PDB entry 6QHC | X-ray diffraction, 1.87 A resolution | chain A

Chain A:
Protein: Kallikrein-6
Organism: Homo sapiens
Notes: EC 3.4.21.-
UniProtKB: Q92876 (KLK6_HUMAN); the construct lacks a stretch of the UniProt sequence and is renumbered around it, so the offset changes along the chain: 16-36 = UniProt 22-42; 38-67 = UniProt 43-72; 69-125 = UniProt 73-129; 127-130 = UniProt 130-133; 5 more segments
Amino-acid sequence (223 residues; each row starts with the number of its first residue; note: 10 numbers in that range are skipped by the numbering (no residue carries them; nothing is unmodelled there); a row labelled like 186A-186B holds insertion residues (186A, then the next letters in order)):
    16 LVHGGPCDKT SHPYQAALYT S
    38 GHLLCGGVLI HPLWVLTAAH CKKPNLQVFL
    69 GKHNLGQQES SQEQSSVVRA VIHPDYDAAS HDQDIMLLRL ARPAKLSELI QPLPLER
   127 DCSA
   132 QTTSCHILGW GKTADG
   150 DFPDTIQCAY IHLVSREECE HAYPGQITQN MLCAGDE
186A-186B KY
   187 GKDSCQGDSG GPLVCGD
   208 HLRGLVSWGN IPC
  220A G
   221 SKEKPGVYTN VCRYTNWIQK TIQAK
Not modelled in the structure: 245
Sequence notes: engineered mutation Gly74 (Arg78 in Q92876), Gln76 (Arg80 in Q92876), Gln132 (Asn134 in Q92876)
Swiss-Prot annotation at these positions:
  - active site (Charge relay system): His57, Asp102, Ser195
Cystine bridges: Cys22-Cys157, Cys42-Cys58, Cys128-Cys232, Cys136-Cys201, Cys168-Cys182, Cys191-Cys220
Residues lining bound ligands: 135 (N-(4-carbamimidoyl-phenyl)-2-hydroxy-benzamide): His57, Asp189, Ser190, Cys191, Gln192, Gly193, Ser195, Val213, Ser214, Trp215, Gly216, Asn217, Ile218, Cys220, Gly226

In short:
Ligands of chain A: compound 135. Curated annotation (UniProt) lists 3 active-site residues.
Chain A is Kallikrein-6 (Homo sapiens); the structure, Crystal Structure of Human Kallikrein 6 in complex with
GSK358180B, was determined by X-ray diffraction, deposited together with 6QH9 and 6QHA.
